Entry 5LGP (X-ray diffraction, 2.04 A resolution); this record covers chains B and F of the 8 polymer chains in the assembly.

[Chain B]
Name: Histone-arginine methyltransferase CARM1
Organism: Mus musculus
Notes: EC 2.1.1.319
UniProt: Q9WVG6 (CARM1_MOUSE); residue numbers follow UniProt; this construct covers 130-487
Amino-acid sequence (361 residues; each row starts with the number of its first residue):
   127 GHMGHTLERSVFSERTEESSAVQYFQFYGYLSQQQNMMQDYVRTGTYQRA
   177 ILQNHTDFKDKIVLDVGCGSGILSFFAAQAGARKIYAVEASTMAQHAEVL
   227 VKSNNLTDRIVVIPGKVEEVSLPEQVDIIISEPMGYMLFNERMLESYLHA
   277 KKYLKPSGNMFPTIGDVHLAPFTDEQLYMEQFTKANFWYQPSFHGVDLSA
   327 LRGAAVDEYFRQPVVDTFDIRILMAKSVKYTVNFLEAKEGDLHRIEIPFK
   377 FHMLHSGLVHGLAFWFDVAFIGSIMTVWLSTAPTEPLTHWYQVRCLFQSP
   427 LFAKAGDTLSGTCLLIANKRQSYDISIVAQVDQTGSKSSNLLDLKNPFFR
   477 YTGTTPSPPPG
Unresolved in the structure: 127-134, 478-487
Construct notes: expression tag (127-129)
Swiss-Prot annotation at these positions:
  - region: Arg347 to Leu380 (Required for nuclear translocation)
  - binding site (S-adenosyl-L-methionine): Gln160, Arg169, Gly193, Glu215, Glu244, Ser272
  - modified residue: Ser217 (Phosphoserine)
  - cross-link: Lys228 (Glycyl lysine isopeptide (Lys-Gly) (interchain with G-Cter in ubiquitin))
From the paper describing this entry:
  - catalytic residues: Glu258, Glu267 (citing earlier work)

[Chain F]
Name: Polyadenylate-binding protein
UniProt: A0A7J8EGA6 (A0A7J8EGA6_MOLMO); residues -7 to 5 here correspond to UniProt positions 447-459 (UniProt number = residue number + 454)
Amino-acid sequence (15 residues; each row starts with the number of its first residue; numbers below 1 keep their minus sign (ACE-8 is residue -8)):
    -8 XFQNMPGAIRPAAPX
Construct notes: acetylation (-8); amidation (6)
Modified residues: ACE (acetyl group) at position -8; NH2 (amino group) at position 6
Covalently attached groups: P1C3s (8ZB) linked to Arg1

[How chain B and chain F interact]
Pairs across the interface (44; chain B residue first):
  Gln149(B) - Pro-3(F)
  Gln149(B) - Gly-2(F)
  Tyr150(B) - Ile0(F)  hydrophobic
  Phe153(B) - Gly-2(F)
  Phe153(B) - Ala-1(F)  hydrophobic
  Phe153(B) - Ile0(F)  hydrophobic
  Phe153(B) - Arg1(F)
  Tyr154(B) - Ile0(F)
  Tyr154(B) - Arg1(F)  hydrogen bond
  Gln159(B) - Arg1(F)
  Asn162(B) - Pro2(F)  hydrogen bond (side chain-backbone)
  Asn162(B) - Ala3(F)
  Asn162(B) - Ala4(F)  hydrogen bond (side chain-backbone)
  Met163(B) - Arg1(F)  hydrogen bond
  Glu258(B) - Arg1(F)  salt bridge
  Met260(B) - Arg1(F)
  Tyr262(B) - Ile0(F)
  Asn266(B) - Ile0(F)
  Glu267(B) - Ile0(F)
  Glu267(B) - Arg1(F)  salt bridge
  Lys310(B) - Gln-6(F)  hydrogen bond
  Gln338(B) - Gln-6(F)  hydrogen bond (side chain-backbone)
  Gln338(B) - Asn-5(F)
  Val341(B) - Pro2(F)  hydrophobic
  Leu413(B) - Pro5(F)  hydrophobic
  Thr414(B) - Pro5(F)
  His415(B) - Arg1(F)  hydrogen bond
  His415(B) - Pro2(F)
  His415(B) - Ala4(F)
  His415(B) - Pro5(F)
  Trp416(B) - Arg1(F)
  Tyr417(B) - Pro2(F)  hydrophobic
  Tyr417(B) - Ala3(F)  hydrogen bond (side chain-backbone)
  Tyr417(B) - Ala4(F)
  Tyr417(B) - Pro5(F)
  Asn472(B) - Pro-3(F)
  Pro473(B) - Gln-6(F)
  Phe474(B) - Phe-7(F)
  Phe474(B) - Gln-6(F)
  Phe475(B) - Met-4(F)  hydrophobic
  Phe475(B) - Ala-1(F)
  Phe475(B) - Pro2(F)  hydrophobic
  Tyr477(B) - Pro2(F)
  Tyr477(B) - Ala3(F)  hydrogen bond (side chain-backbone)
Interface residues without a listed pair, chain B (27 interface residues in all): Tyr335, Lys471

[In short]
The interface between chain B and chain F involves 27 residues on one side and 13 on the other, with 9
hydrogen bonds and 2 salt bridges. Among the polar pairs are Glu258(B)-Arg1(F), Glu267(B)-Arg1(F) and
Tyr154(B)-Arg1(F). UniProt lists 6 S-adenosyl-L-methionine-binding residues on chain B. From the paper:
catalytic residues Glu258(B) and Glu267(B).
Here chain B is Histone-arginine methyltransferase CARM1 (Mus musculus) and chain F is Polyadenylate-binding
protein. Entry 5LGP (Crystal structure of mouse CARM1 in complex with ligand P1C3s) was determined by X-ray
diffraction, deposited together with 5LGQ, 5LGR and 5LGS.
